6VSH - chains A and B of the 3 polymer chains in the assembly; structure by X-ray diffraction, 3.00 A resolution.

Chain A (and B):
Name: Dicamba O-demethylase, oxygenase component
From: Stenotrophomonas maltophilia
Notes: EC 1.14.15.-; chain B of this document is another copy of the same molecule, construct and numbering; everything in this record applies to it too
UniProt: Q5S3I3 (DDMC_STEMA); residues 3-340 here correspond to UniProt positions 2-339 (UniProt number = residue number - 1)
Chain sequence (349 residues; numbered 1 to 349; the number before each row is that of its first residue):
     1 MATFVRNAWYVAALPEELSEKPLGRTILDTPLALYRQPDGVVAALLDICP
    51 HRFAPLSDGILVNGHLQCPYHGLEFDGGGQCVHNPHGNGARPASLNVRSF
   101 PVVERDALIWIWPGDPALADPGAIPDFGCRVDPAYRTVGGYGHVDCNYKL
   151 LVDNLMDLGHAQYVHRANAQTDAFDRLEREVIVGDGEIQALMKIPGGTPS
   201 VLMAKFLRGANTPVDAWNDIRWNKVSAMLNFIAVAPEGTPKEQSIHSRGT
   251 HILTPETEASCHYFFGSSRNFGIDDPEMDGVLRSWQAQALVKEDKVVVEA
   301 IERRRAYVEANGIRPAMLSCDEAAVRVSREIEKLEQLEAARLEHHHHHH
Unresolved in the structure: 1, 168-176, 343-349 (chain B: 1, 158-176, 343-349)
Construct notes: expression tag (1-2, 341-349)
Bound ions: 2Fe-2S cluster Fe: Cys49, His51, Cys68
Ligand contacts: 2Fe-2S cluster (FES): Cys49, His51, Arg52, Phe53, Ala54, Cys68, Tyr70, His71, Gly72, Leu73
Swiss-Prot annotation at these positions:
  - binding site ([2Fe-2S] cluster): Cys49, His51, Cys68, His71
  - binding site (Fe cation): His160, His165, Asp294
  - binding site (3,6-dichloro-2-methoxybenzoate): Asn230, His251, Trp285
  - site: Asn154 (Plays a role in the stabilization of the metal coordination)

Chain A / chain B interface:
Pairs across the interface (44; chain A residue first):
  Asp153(A) with Arg52(B), salt bridge
  Asn154(A) with Tyr70(B)
  Asp157(A) with His71(B), salt bridge
  Glu293(A) with Pro69(B)
  Val296(A) with Asp58(B)
  Val297(A) with Ala54(B), hydrophobic; Tyr70(B), hydrophobic
  Val298(A) with Tyr70(B)
  Ala300(A) with Pro55(B), hydrophobic
  Ile301(A) with Arg52(B); Phe53(B); Ala54(B), hydrophobic; Tyr70(B), hydrophobic
  Arg304(A) with Asp47(B), salt bridge; Ile48(B); Phe53(B); Pro55(B)
  Tyr307(A) with Asp29(B); Thr30(B); Pro31(B); Leu46(B); Ile48(B), hydrophobic
  Val308(A) with Ile48(B), hydrophobic
  Ile313(A) with Phe53(B), hydrophobic
  Arg314(A) with Phe53(B)
  Pro315(A) with Pro50(B); His51(B); Phe53(B)
  Ala316(A) with Pro50(B), hydrogen bond (backbone-backbone); His51(B); Ser94(B); Leu95(B), hydrophobic
  Met317(A) with His51(B); Arg52(B), hydrogen bond
  Leu318(A) with His51(B); Asn84(B); His86(B); Leu95(B), hydrophobic
  Ser319(A) with His86(B); Gly87(B), hydrogen bond (side chain-backbone)
  Cys320(A) with His86(B)
  Asp321(A) with His51(B), salt bridge; Arg52(B), salt bridge
  Val325(A) with Arg52(B)
Other interface residues (no listed pair), chain A (25 interface residues in all): Leu150, His160, Ala324
Other interface residues (no listed pair), chain B (23 interface residues in all): Ser57, Arg98

In short:
25 residues of chain A and 23 residues of chain B are in contact; the contacts include 3 hydrogen bonds and 5
salt bridges. Among the polar pairs are Asp153(A)-Arg52(B), Asp157(A)-His71(B) and Arg304(A)-Asp47(B). Chain A
binds 2Fe-2S cluster.
Chain A and chain B are both Dicamba O-demethylase, oxygenase component (Stenotrophomonas maltophilia); the
structure, Crystal structure of apo Dicamba Monooxygenase, was determined by X-ray diffraction, deposited
together with 3GB4, 3GOB, 3GTE and 3GTS.
